Entry 1W8B (X-ray diffraction, 3.00 A resolution); this record covers chains H and L.

[Chain H]
Molecule: Blood coagulation factor viia
Source organism: Homo sapiens
Notes: EC 3.4.21.21; fragment: factor vii heavy chain, residues 213-466
UniProt: P08709 (FA7_HUMAN); the construct lacks a stretch of the UniProt sequence and is renumbered around it, so the offset changes along the chain: 16-35 = UniProt 213-232; 37-60 = UniProt 233-256; 61-129 = UniProt 261-329; 134-149 = UniProt 337-352; 5 more segments
Sequence (254 residues; each row starts with the number of its first residue; note: 11 numbers in that range are skipped by the numbering (no residue carries them; nothing is unmodelled there); a row labelled like 60A-60D holds insertion residues (60A, then the next letters in order)):
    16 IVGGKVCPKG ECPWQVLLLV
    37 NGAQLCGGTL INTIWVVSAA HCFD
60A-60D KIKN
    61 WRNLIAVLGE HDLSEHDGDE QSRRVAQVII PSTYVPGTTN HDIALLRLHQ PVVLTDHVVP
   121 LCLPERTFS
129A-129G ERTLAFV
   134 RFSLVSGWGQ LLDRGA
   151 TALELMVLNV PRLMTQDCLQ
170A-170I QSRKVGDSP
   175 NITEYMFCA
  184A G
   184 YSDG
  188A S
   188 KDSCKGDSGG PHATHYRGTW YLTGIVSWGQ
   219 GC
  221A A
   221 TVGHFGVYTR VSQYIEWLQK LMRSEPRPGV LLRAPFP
Disordered / not traced: 143-149
Swiss-Prot annotation at these positions:
  - active site (Charge relay system): His-57, Asp-102, Ser-195
  - binding site (substrate): Asp-189
  - glycosylation: Asn-175 (N-linked (GlcNAc...) asparagine)
Cystine bridges: Cys-22/Cys-27, Cys-42/Cys-58, Cys-168/Cys-182, Cys-191/Cys-220
Ion coordination: Ca2+: Glu-70, Asp-72, Glu-75, Glu-80
Small-molecule neighbours: 413 ((S)-[(R)-2-(4-benzyloxy-3-methoxy-phenyl)-2-(4-carbamimidoyl-phenylamino)-acetylamino]-phenyl-acetic acid): His-57, Asp-60, Gly-97, Thr-98, Thr-99, Asp-102, Pro-170I, Asp-189, Ser-190, Cys-191, Lys-192, Ser-195, Val-213, Ser-214, Trp-215, Gly-216, Gly-219, Cys-220, Ala-221A, Gly-226

[Chain L]
Molecule: Blood coagulation factor viia
Source organism: Homo sapiens
Notes: EC 3.4.21.21; fragment: factor vii light chain, residues 148-204
UniProt: P08709 (FA7_HUMAN); residues 88-144 here correspond to UniProt positions 148-204 (UniProt number = residue number + 60)
Sequence (57 residues; row label = number of the first residue in the row):
    88 QLICVNENGG CEQYCSDHTG TKRSCRCHEG YSLLADGVSC TPTVEYPCGK IPILEKR
Disordered / not traced: 144
Cystine bridges: Cys-91/Cys-102, Cys-98/Cys-112, Cys-114/Cys-127

[How chain H and chain L interact]
Contacting residue pairs (47; chain H residue first):
  Lys-24(H) / Ile-140(L)
  Gly-25(H) / Ile-138(L)
  Gly-25(H) / Ile-140(L)
  Glu-26(H) / Ile-138(L)
  Glu-26(H) / Ile-140(L)
  Glu-26(H) / Leu-141(L)
  Trp-29(H) / Gly-136(L)
  Trp-29(H) / Ile-138(L)  hydrophobic
  Leu-114(H) / Tyr-133(L)
  Thr-115(H) / Tyr-133(L)
  Asp-116(H) / Tyr-133(L)  hydrogen bond
  Asp-116(H) / Pro-139(L)
  Val-119(H) / Tyr-133(L)  hydrophobic
  Val-119(H) / Pro-134(L)
  Val-119(H) / Lys-137(L)
  Val-119(H) / Pro-139(L)  hydrophobic
  Pro-120(H) / Cys-135(L)
  Pro-120(H) / Gly-136(L)  hydrogen bond (backbone-backbone)
  Leu-121(H) / Cys-135(L)
  Cys-122(H) / His-115(L)
  Cys-122(H) / Cys-135(L)  disulfide
  Cys-122(H) / Gly-136(L)
  Leu-123(H) / Tyr-101(L)
  Leu-123(H) / His-115(L)
  Pro-124(H) / Tyr-101(L)
  Glu-125(H) / Tyr-101(L)  hydrogen bond (backbone-side chain)
  Glu-125(H) / Arg-113(L)  salt bridge
  Phe-128(H) / Asn-95(L)
  Phe-128(H) / Gln-100(L)
  Phe-128(H) / Tyr-101(L)  hydrophobic
  Arg-129B(H) / Cys-91(L)
  Thr-129C(H) / Asn-95(L)
  Tyr-203(H) / Asn-95(L)
  Tyr-203(H) / Glu-99(L)
  Arg-204(H) / Glu-94(L)  hydrogen bond (side chain-backbone)
  Arg-204(H) / Gly-97(L)  hydrogen bond (side chain-backbone)
  Arg-204(H) / Cys-98(L)  hydrogen bond (side chain-backbone)
  Arg-204(H) / Glu-99(L)
  Gly-205(H) / Lys-137(L)  hydrogen bond (backbone-side chain)
  Thr-206(H) / Gln-100(L)
  Thr-206(H) / Tyr-118(L)  hydrogen bond
  Thr-206(H) / Cys-135(L)
  Thr-206(H) / Gly-136(L)
  Thr-206(H) / Lys-137(L)  hydrogen bond
  Trp-207(H) / Gly-136(L)  hydrogen bond (backbone-backbone)
  Trp-207(H) / Ile-138(L)
  Tyr-208(H) / Gln-100(L)
Interface residues without a listed pair, chain H (24 interface residues in all): Pro-28
Interface residues without a listed pair, chain L (23 interface residues in all): Val-92, Cys-102, Asp-104
Inter-chain disulfides: Cys-122(H)/Cys-135(L)

[In short]
24 residues of chain H face 23 of chain L across their interface; the contacts include 1 disulfide bond, 10
hydrogen bonds and 1 salt bridge. Polar contacts include Glu-125(H)/Arg-113(L), Asp-116(H)/Tyr-133(L) and
Glu-125(H)/Tyr-101(L). Ligands of chain H: compound 413.
Here chain H is Blood coagulation factor viia and chain L is Blood coagulation factor viia, both from Homo
sapiens. Entry 1W8B (Factor7 - 413 complex) was determined by X-ray diffraction.
